Entry 5WWG (X-ray diffraction, 2.03 A resolution); this record covers chains A and B.

Chain A:
Protein: Heterogeneous nuclear ribonucleoproteins A2/B1
Source organism: Homo sapiens
Notes: fragment: RRMs
Reference sequence: P22626 (ROA2_HUMAN); residue numbers follow UniProt; this construct covers 12-195
Chain sequence (184 residues; row label = number of the first residue in the row):
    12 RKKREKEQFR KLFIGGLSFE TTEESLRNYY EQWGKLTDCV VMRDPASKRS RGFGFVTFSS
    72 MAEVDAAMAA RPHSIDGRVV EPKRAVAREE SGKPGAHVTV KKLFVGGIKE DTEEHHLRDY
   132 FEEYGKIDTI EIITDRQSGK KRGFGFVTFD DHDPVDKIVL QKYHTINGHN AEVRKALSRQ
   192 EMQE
Swiss-Prot annotation at these positions:
  - modified residue: Ser-29 (Phosphoserine), Arg-38 (Omega-N-methylarginine), Ser-85 (Phosphoserine), Lys-104 (N6,N6-dimethyllysine), Thr-140 (Phosphothreonine), Ser-149 (Phosphoserine), Thr-159 (Phosphothreonine), Lys-168 (N6-acetyllysine), Lys-173 (N6-acetyllysine), Thr-176 (Phosphothreonine), Ser-189 (Phosphoserine)
  - cross-link (Glycyl lysine isopeptide (Lys-Gly)): Lys-22 (interchain with G-Cter in SUMO2), Lys-104 (interchain with G-Cter in SUMO2), Lys-112 (interchain with G-Cter in SUMO2), Lys-120 (interchain with G-Cter in SUMO2), Lys-137 (interchain with G-Cter in SUMO2), Lys-152 (interchain with G-Cter in SUMO2), Lys-168 (interchain with G-Cter in SUMO2), Lys-173 (interchain with G-Cter in SUMO2), Lys-186 (interchain with G-Cter in SUMO2)
Reported in the primary citation:
  - binding site for the 10-nt RNA strand (chain B): Lys-113, Phe-115, Glu-142, Phe-157

Chain B:
Molecule: 10-nt RNA strand
Sequence (10 nucleotides; numbered 1 to 10; the number before each row is that of its first residue):
     1 AAGGACUUGC
Unresolved in the structure: 9-10

How chain A and chain B interact:
Residue-residue contacts (34):
  Gln-19(A) / G3(B)  hydrogen bond to the base
  Lys-22(A) / G3(B)  hydrogen bond to the base
  Lys-22(A) / G4(B)  hydrogen bond to the base
  Phe-24(A) / A1(B)  base contact
  Phe-24(A) / A2(B)  stacking on the base
  Gly-26(A) / A1(B)  base contact
  Gly-27(A) / A1(B)  hydrogen bond to the base
  Asp-49(A) / G4(B)  hydrogen bond to the base
  Val-51(A) / G4(B)  base contact
  Met-53(A) / G3(B)  sugar contact
  Met-53(A) / G4(B)  sugar contact
  Pro-56(A) / C6(B)  base contact
  Arg-62(A) / A1(B)  hydrogen bond to the sugar
  Arg-62(A) / A2(B)  salt bridge to the phosphate
  Arg-62(A) / G3(B)  salt bridge to the phosphate
  Gly-63(A) / A1(B)  base contact
  Phe-64(A) / A1(B)  sugar contact
  Phe-64(A) / A2(B)  sugar contact
  Phe-64(A) / G3(B)  phosphate contact
  Phe-66(A) / A2(B)  base contact
  Phe-66(A) / G3(B)  stacking on the base
  Glu-92(A) / A1(B)  hydrogen bond to the base
  Lys-94(A) / A1(B)  hydrogen bond to the base
  Arg-95(A) / A2(B)  base contact
  Ala-96(A) / A2(B)  base contact
  Ala-96(A) / G3(B)  base contact
  Val-97(A) / A2(B)  hydrogen bond to the base
  Val-97(A) / G3(B)  hydrogen bond to the base
  Ala-98(A) / G3(B)  base contact
  Arg-99(A) / G3(B)  hydrogen bond to the sugar
  Arg-99(A) / G4(B)  hydrogen bond to the base
  Ser-102(A) / A2(B)  sugar contact
  Ser-102(A) / G3(B)  hydrogen bond to the base
  His-108(A) / A2(B)  stacking on the base
Other interface residues (no listed pair), chain A (23 interface residues in all): Cys-50

Overview:
23 residues of chain A and 5 residues of chain B are in contact, with 13 hydrogen bonds, 2 salt bridges and 3
aromatic stacking contacts. Among the polar pairs are Gln-19(A)/G3(B), Lys-22(A)/G3(B) and Lys-22(A)/G4(B).
The paper reports a binding site for the 10-nt RNA strand (chain B) at Lys-113(A), Phe-115(A) and Glu-142(A)
among others.
Here chain A is Heterogeneous nuclear ribonucleoproteins A2/B1 (Homo sapiens) and chain B is a 10-nt RNA
strand. Entry 5WWG (Crystal structure of hnRNPA2B1 in complex with AAGGACUUGC) was determined by X-ray
diffraction together with 5WWE, 5WWF, 5HO4 and 5EN1 from the same study.
